PDB entry 5NVH | X-ray diffraction, 1.60 A resolution | chains A and I

== Chain A ==
Protein: Tankyrase-2
Organism: Homo sapiens
Notes: EC 2.4.2.30
UniProt: Q9H2K2 (TNKS2_HUMAN); numbering as in UniProt (aligned over 946-1113)
Sequence (191 residues; row label = number of the first residue in the row):
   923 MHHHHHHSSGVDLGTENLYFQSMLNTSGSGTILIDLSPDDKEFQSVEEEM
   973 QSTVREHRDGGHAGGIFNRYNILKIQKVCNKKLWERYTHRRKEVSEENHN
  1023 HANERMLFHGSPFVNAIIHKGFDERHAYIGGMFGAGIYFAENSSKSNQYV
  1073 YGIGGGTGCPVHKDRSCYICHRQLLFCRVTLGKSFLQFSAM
Not modelled in the structure: 923-951, 1113
Sequence notes: initiating methionine (923); expression tag (924-945)
Metal / ion sites: Zn2+: Cys-1081, His-1084, Cys-1089, Cys-1092
Small-molecule neighbours: 9B2 (2-(4-piperidin-1-ylphenyl)-3H-quinazolin-4-one): Phe-1030, His-1031, Gly-1032, Ser-1033, Phe-1035, Arg-1047, His-1048, Ala-1049, Tyr-1050, Tyr-1060, Phe-1061, Ala-1062, Lys-1067, Ser-1068, Tyr-1071, Ile-1075
From the paper describing this entry:
  - binding site for 9B2: Phe-1035, Tyr-1050, Ile-1075

== Chain I ==
Protein: Tankyrase-2
Organism: Homo sapiens
Notes: EC 2.4.2.30
UniProt: Q9H2K2 (TNKS2_HUMAN); numbering as in UniProt (aligned over 1114-1162)
Sequence (49 residues; numbered 1114 to 1162; the number before each row is that of its first residue):
  1114 KMAHSPPGHHSVTGRPSVNGLALAEYVIYRGEQAYPEYLITYQIMRPEG
Not modelled in the structure: 1114, 1162

== How chain A and chain I interact ==
Contacting residue pairs (159; chain A residue first):
  Leu-958(A) / Tyr-1151(I)  hydrophobic
  Glu-964(A) / Tyr-1151(I)  hydrogen bond
  Val-968(A) / Tyr-1151(I)
  Val-968(A) / Ile-1153(I)  hydrophobic
  Met-972(A) / Tyr-1155(I)  hydrophobic
  Arg-977(A) / Asn-1132(I)
  Arg-977(A) / Ala-1135(I)
  Arg-980(A) / Val-1131(I)
  Gly-986(A) / Ile-1157(I)
  Ile-988(A) / Met-1158(I)
  Ile-988(A) / Pro-1160(I)
  Phe-989(A) / Ile-1157(I)  hydrophobic
  Phe-989(A) / Met-1158(I)
  Asn-990(A) / Pro-1160(I)
  Arg-991(A) / Met-1158(I)  hydrogen bond (backbone-backbone)
  Arg-991(A) / Glu-1161(I)  salt bridge
  Tyr-992(A) / Tyr-1155(I)  hydrophobic
  Tyr-992(A) / Gln-1156(I)
  Tyr-992(A) / Ile-1157(I)  hydrophobic
  Tyr-992(A) / Met-1158(I)
  Asn-993(A) / Tyr-1155(I)
  Asn-993(A) / Gln-1156(I)  hydrogen bond (backbone-backbone)
  Asn-993(A) / Met-1158(I)
  Ile-994(A) / Thr-1154(I)
  Ile-994(A) / Tyr-1155(I)  hydrophobic
  Leu-995(A) / Thr-1154(I)  hydrogen bond (backbone-backbone)
  Leu-995(A) / Tyr-1155(I)
  Leu-995(A) / Gln-1156(I)
  Lys-996(A) / Leu-1152(I)
  Lys-996(A) / Ile-1153(I)
  Lys-996(A) / Thr-1154(I)  hydrogen bond (backbone-backbone)
  Ile-997(A) / Leu-1152(I)
  Gln-998(A) / Glu-1150(I)
  Gln-998(A) / Tyr-1151(I)
  Gln-998(A) / Leu-1152(I)  hydrogen bond (backbone-backbone)
  Lys-999(A) / Glu-1150(I)  salt bridge
  Lys-999(A) / Tyr-1151(I)
  Val-1000(A) / Tyr-1148(I)  hydrogen bond (backbone-side chain)
  Val-1000(A) / Pro-1149(I)
  Val-1000(A) / Glu-1150(I)  hydrogen bond (backbone-backbone)
  Val-1000(A) / Leu-1152(I)
  Cys-1001(A) / Tyr-1148(I)
  Asn-1002(A) / Tyr-1148(I)  hydrogen bond (backbone-side chain)
  Leu-1005(A) / Tyr-1148(I)
  Trp-1006(A) / Tyr-1148(I)
  Trp-1006(A) / Glu-1150(I)
  Arg-1008(A) / Gly-1144(I)
  Arg-1008(A) / Glu-1145(I)
  Tyr-1009(A) / Glu-1145(I)
  Tyr-1009(A) / Gln-1146(I)
  Tyr-1009(A) / Ala-1147(I)
  Tyr-1009(A) / Tyr-1148(I)
  Arg-1012(A) / His-1123(I)
  Arg-1012(A) / Arg-1143(I)
  Arg-1012(A) / Glu-1145(I)
  Arg-1012(A) / Gln-1146(I)  hydrogen bond
  Val-1016(A) / His-1123(I)
  Val-1016(A) / Gln-1146(I)
  Glu-1019(A) / His-1123(I)  salt bridge
  Arg-1027(A) / Tyr-1139(I)  hydrogen bond
  Leu-1029(A) / Tyr-1139(I)  hydrophobic
  Phe-1044(A) / Gly-1144(I)
  Phe-1044(A) / Ala-1147(I)  hydrophobic
  Glu-1046(A) / Met-1115(I)
  Ala-1049(A) / Met-1115(I)  hydrophobic
  Phe-1055(A) / Gly-1127(I)
  Phe-1055(A) / Val-1140(I)  hydrophobic
  Phe-1055(A) / Tyr-1142(I)  hydrogen bond (backbone-side chain)
  Ala-1057(A) / Met-1115(I)
  Ala-1057(A) / Ala-1116(I)  hydrogen bond (backbone-backbone)
  Ala-1057(A) / Tyr-1142(I)
  Gly-1058(A) / Val-1140(I)
  Gly-1058(A) / Ile-1141(I)
  Gly-1058(A) / Tyr-1142(I)
  Ile-1059(A) / Met-1115(I)  hydrophobic
  Ile-1059(A) / Tyr-1139(I)
  Ile-1059(A) / Val-1140(I)
  Ile-1059(A) / Ile-1141(I)  hydrogen bond (backbone-backbone)
  Ile-1059(A) / Gly-1144(I)
  Tyr-1060(A) / Tyr-1139(I)
  Tyr-1060(A) / Val-1140(I)  hydrophobic
  Phe-1061(A) / Glu-1138(I)
  Phe-1061(A) / Tyr-1139(I)  hydrogen bond (backbone-backbone)
  Phe-1061(A) / Ile-1141(I)  hydrophobic
  Phe-1061(A) / Ala-1147(I)  hydrophobic
  Glu-1063(A) / Leu-1136(I)
  Glu-1063(A) / Ala-1137(I)  hydrogen bond (backbone-backbone)
  Glu-1063(A) / Tyr-1139(I)  hydrogen bond
  Asn-1064(A) / Ala-1135(I)
  Asn-1064(A) / Leu-1136(I)  hydrogen bond (side chain-backbone)
  Lys-1067(A) / Glu-1138(I)
  Asn-1069(A) / Tyr-1155(I)  hydrogen bond
  Asn-1069(A) / Ile-1157(I)
  Val-1072(A) / Tyr-1155(I)
  Ser-1088(A) / Ile-1157(I)
  Cys-1089(A) / Ile-1157(I)
  Tyr-1090(A) / Gln-1156(I)
  Tyr-1090(A) / Ile-1157(I)
  Tyr-1090(A) / Met-1158(I)
  Tyr-1090(A) / Arg-1159(I)
  Ile-1091(A) / Gln-1156(I)  hydrogen bond (backbone-side chain)
  Cys-1092(A) / Gln-1156(I)
  His-1093(A) / Tyr-1155(I)
  His-1093(A) / Gln-1156(I)
  Arg-1094(A) / Ile-1153(I)
  Arg-1094(A) / Thr-1154(I)
  Arg-1094(A) / Tyr-1155(I)  hydrogen bond (backbone-backbone)
  Arg-1094(A) / Ile-1157(I)
  Gln-1095(A) / Leu-1152(I)
  Gln-1095(A) / Ile-1153(I)
  Gln-1095(A) / Thr-1154(I)  hydrogen bond
  Gln-1095(A) / Tyr-1155(I)
  Leu-1096(A) / Tyr-1151(I)
  Leu-1096(A) / Leu-1152(I)
  Leu-1096(A) / Ile-1153(I)  hydrogen bond (backbone-backbone)
  Leu-1096(A) / Tyr-1155(I)
  Leu-1097(A) / Pro-1149(I)  hydrophobic
  Leu-1097(A) / Tyr-1151(I)
  Leu-1097(A) / Leu-1152(I)  hydrophobic
  Phe-1098(A) / Glu-1150(I)  hydrogen bond (backbone-backbone)
  Phe-1098(A) / Tyr-1151(I)  hydrogen bond (backbone-backbone)
  Phe-1098(A) / Ile-1153(I)  hydrophobic
  Cys-1099(A) / Tyr-1148(I)
  Cys-1099(A) / Pro-1149(I)  hydrophobic
  Arg-1100(A) / Ala-1147(I)
  Arg-1100(A) / Tyr-1148(I)  hydrogen bond (backbone-backbone)
  Arg-1100(A) / Glu-1150(I)  salt bridge
  Val-1101(A) / Ile-1141(I)  hydrophobic
  Val-1101(A) / Gln-1146(I)
  Thr-1102(A) / Ile-1141(I)
  Thr-1102(A) / Gln-1146(I)  hydrogen bond (backbone-backbone)
  Leu-1103(A) / His-1123(I)
  Leu-1103(A) / Ser-1124(I)  hydrogen bond (backbone-side chain)
  Leu-1103(A) / Tyr-1139(I)  hydrophobic
  Gly-1104(A) / His-1123(I)
  Lys-1105(A) / Gly-1121(I)
  Lys-1105(A) / His-1122(I)
  Lys-1105(A) / His-1123(I)  hydrogen bond (backbone-backbone)
  Lys-1105(A) / Ser-1124(I)
  Ser-1106(A) / His-1122(I)
  Ser-1106(A) / Ser-1124(I)  hydrogen bond
  Ser-1106(A) / Val-1125(I)
  Ser-1106(A) / Thr-1126(I)  hydrogen bond
  Phe-1107(A) / Pro-1119(I)  hydrophobic
  Phe-1107(A) / His-1122(I)
  Phe-1107(A) / Ser-1124(I)  hydrogen bond (backbone-backbone)
  Phe-1107(A) / Val-1125(I)
  Phe-1107(A) / Thr-1126(I)  hydrogen bond (backbone-backbone)
  Leu-1108(A) / Thr-1126(I)
  Leu-1108(A) / Arg-1128(I)
  Gln-1109(A) / Thr-1126(I)  hydrogen bond (backbone-backbone)
  Gln-1109(A) / Gly-1127(I)
  Gln-1109(A) / Arg-1128(I)  hydrogen bond (backbone-backbone)
  Phe-1110(A) / Arg-1128(I)
  Ser-1111(A) / Arg-1128(I)  hydrogen bond (backbone-backbone)
  Ser-1111(A) / Pro-1129(I)
  Ser-1111(A) / Ser-1130(I)  hydrogen bond (backbone-backbone)
  Ala-1112(A) / Ser-1130(I)
  Ala-1112(A) / Val-1131(I)  hydrophobic
Also at the interface, not in a pair above, chain A (81 interface residues in all): Leu-955, Thr-975, Gly-987, Asn-1020, Met-1028, Phe-1030, Ile-1039, Ile-1040, Asp-1045, Gly-1056, Ala-1062
Also at the interface, not in a pair above, chain I (43 interface residues in all): Leu-1134

== Summary ==
Chain A and chain I form an interface of 81 and 43 residues respectively; the contacts include 37 hydrogen
bonds and 4 salt bridges. Polar contacts include Arg-991(A)/Glu-1161(I), Lys-999(A)/Glu-1150(I) and
Glu-1019(A)/His-1123(I). Chain A binds compound 9B2. The paper reports a binding site for 9B2 at Phe-1035(A),
Tyr-1050(A) and Ile-1075(A).
Here chain A is Tankyrase-2 and chain I is Tankyrase-2, both from Homo sapiens. Entry 5NVH (Crystal structure
of TNKS2 in complex with 2-[4-(piperidin-1-yl)phenyl]-3,4-dihydroquinazolin-4-one) was determined by X-ray
diffraction (same publication as 5NSX, 5NT0, 5NT4, 5NVC, 5NVE, 5NVF and 5 further entries).
